PDB entry 6Z9S | electron microscopy, 4.40 A resolution (low resolution: residue-level contacts below are approximate; hydrogen-bond / salt-bridge calls are withheld) | chains Y and L of the 15 polymer chains in the assembly

Chain Y:
Name: DNA-directed RNA polymerase subunit beta'
Source organism: Escherichia coli
Notes: EC 2.7.7.6
UniProt: C3SIA2 (C3SIA2_ECOLX); numbering as in UniProt (aligned over 1-1407)
Chain sequence (1416 residues; numbered 1 to 1416; the number before each row is that of its first residue):
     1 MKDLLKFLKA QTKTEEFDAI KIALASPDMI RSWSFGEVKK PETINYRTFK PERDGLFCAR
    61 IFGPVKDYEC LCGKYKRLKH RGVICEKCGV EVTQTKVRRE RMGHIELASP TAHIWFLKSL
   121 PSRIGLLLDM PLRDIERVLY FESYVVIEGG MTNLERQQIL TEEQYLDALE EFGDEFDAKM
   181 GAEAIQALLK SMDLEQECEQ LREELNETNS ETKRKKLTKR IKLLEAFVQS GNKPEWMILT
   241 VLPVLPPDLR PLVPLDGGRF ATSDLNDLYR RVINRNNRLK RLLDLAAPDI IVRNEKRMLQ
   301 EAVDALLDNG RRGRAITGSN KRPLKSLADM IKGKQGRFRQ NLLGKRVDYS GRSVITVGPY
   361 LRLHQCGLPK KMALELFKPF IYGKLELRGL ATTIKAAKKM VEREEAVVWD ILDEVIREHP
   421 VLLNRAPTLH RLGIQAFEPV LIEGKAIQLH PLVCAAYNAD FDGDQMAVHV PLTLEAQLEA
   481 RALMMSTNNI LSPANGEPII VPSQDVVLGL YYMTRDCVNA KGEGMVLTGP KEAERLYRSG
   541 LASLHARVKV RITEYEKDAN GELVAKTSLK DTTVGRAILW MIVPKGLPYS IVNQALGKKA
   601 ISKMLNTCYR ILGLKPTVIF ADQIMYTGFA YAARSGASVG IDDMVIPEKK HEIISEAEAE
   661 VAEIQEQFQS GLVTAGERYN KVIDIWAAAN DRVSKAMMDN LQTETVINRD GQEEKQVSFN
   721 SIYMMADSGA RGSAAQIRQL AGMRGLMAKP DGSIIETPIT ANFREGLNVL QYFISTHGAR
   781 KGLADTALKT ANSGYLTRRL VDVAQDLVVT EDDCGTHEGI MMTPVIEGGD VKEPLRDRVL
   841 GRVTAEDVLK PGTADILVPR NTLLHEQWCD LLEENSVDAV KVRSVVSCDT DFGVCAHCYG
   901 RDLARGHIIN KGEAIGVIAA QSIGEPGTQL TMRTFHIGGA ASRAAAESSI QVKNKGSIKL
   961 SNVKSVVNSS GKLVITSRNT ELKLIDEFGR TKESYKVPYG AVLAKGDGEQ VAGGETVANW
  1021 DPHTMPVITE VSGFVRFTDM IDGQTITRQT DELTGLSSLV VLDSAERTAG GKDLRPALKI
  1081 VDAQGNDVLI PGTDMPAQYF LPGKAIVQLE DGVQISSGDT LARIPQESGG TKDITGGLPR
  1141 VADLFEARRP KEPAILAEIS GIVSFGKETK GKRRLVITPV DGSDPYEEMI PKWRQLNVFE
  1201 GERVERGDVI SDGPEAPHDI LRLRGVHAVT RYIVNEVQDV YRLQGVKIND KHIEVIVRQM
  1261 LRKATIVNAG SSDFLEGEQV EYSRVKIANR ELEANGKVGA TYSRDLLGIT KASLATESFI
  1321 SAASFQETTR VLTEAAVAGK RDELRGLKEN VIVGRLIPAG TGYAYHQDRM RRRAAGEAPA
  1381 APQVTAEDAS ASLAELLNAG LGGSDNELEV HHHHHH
Disordered / not traced: 1-15, 1374-1416
Construct notes: expression tag (1408-1416)
Metal / ion sites: Zn2+ site 1: Cys70, Cys72, Cys85; Mg2+: Asp460, Asp462, Asp464 (shared with 1 residue of chain R); Zn2+ site 2: Cys814, Cys888, Cys895, Cys898
From the paper describing this entry:
  - mutagenesis - C72H, C85H, E86K: decreased growth in response to rhoY80C

Chain L:
Molecule: template strand
Sequence (50 nucleotides; numbered -14 to 35; the number before each row is that of its first residue; numbers below 1 keep their minus sign (DG-14 is residue -14)):
   -14 GTTATCCGCT CACAATGCCA CACGCGCTGC TCGGCCGTTA TTCGCAGCCC
Disordered / not traced: -14 to -13, 23-35

Chain Y / chain L interface:
Residue-residue contacts (16; chain Y residue first):
  Leu120(Y) with DA-3(L)
  Arg259(Y) with DC10(L)
  Arg278(Y) with DG18(L)
  Arg281(Y) with DC20(L)
  Gly318(Y) with DG11(L)
  Ser319(Y) with DG11(L)
  Lys334(Y) with DT1(L); DG2(L)
  Arg352(Y) with DC4(L)
  Tyr795(Y) with DA0(L)
  Gln1326(Y) with DA-1(L); DA0(L)
  Glu1327(Y) with DC-2(L); DA-1(L)
  Thr1329(Y) with DC-2(L)
  Arg1330(Y) with DC-2(L)
Also at the interface, not in a pair above, chain Y (20 interface residues in all): Thr317, Arg346, Pro427, Thr790, Ala791, Arg798, Met1189
Also at the interface, not in a pair above, chain L (14 interface residues in all): DC-9, DA5, DG19

In short:
The interface between chain Y and chain L involves 20 residues on one side and 14 on the other. The Zn2+ site
1 is built by Cys70(Y), Cys72(Y) and Cys85(Y). Asp460(Y), Asp462(Y) and Asp464(Y) form the Mg2+ site. From the
paper: C72H, C85H and E86K of chain Y reduce growth in response to rhoY80C.
Chain Y is DNA-directed RNA polymerase subunit beta' (Escherichia coli) and chain L is template strand; the
structure, Transcription termination intermediate complex 4, was determined by electron microscopy (same
publication as 6Z9P, 6Z9Q, 6Z9R, 6Z9T, 7ADB, 7ADC, 7ADD and 7ADE).
